PDB entry 8RC2 | electron microscopy, 3.10 A resolution | chains C and I of the 11 polymer chains in the assembly

[Chain C]
Molecule: CRISPR type AFERR-associated protein Csf2
From: Klebsiella pneumoniae
Notes: engineered mutation(s): 6xHis-tag
Reference sequence: A0A333ESG5 (A0A333ESG5_KLEPN); residues 1-343 here = UniProt positions 1-343
Amino-acid sequence (350 residues; numbered 1 to 350; the number before each row is that of its first residue):
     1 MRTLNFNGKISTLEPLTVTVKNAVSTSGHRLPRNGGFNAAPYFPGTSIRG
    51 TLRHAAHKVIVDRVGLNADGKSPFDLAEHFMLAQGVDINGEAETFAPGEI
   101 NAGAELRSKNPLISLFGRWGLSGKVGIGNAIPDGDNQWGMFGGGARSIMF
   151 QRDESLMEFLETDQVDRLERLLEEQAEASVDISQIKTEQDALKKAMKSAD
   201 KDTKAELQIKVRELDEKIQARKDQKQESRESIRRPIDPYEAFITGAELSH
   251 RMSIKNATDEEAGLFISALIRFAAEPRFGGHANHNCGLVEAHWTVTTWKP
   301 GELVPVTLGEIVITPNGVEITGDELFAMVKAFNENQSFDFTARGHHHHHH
Not modelled in the structure: 342-350
Sequence notes: expression tag (344-350)

[Chain I]
Molecule: Target Strand (TS)-DNA
Sequence (60 nucleotides; row label = number of the first residue in the row; numbers below 1 keep their minus sign (DC-48 is residue -48)):
   -48 CCCTCCCTCCAGCTTCCGAGACCCTTCGGGAGGTGCATCCCGGTCTCGCT
     2 TGGCCTCCTC
Not modelled in the structure: -48 to -30, 10-11

[Chain C / chain I interface]
Pairs across the interface (24; chain C residue first):
  Lys21(C) - DC-13(I)  base contact
  Thr94(C) - DC-9(I)  base contact
  Phe95(C) - DC-9(I)  base contact
  Phe95(C) - DC-8(I)  base contact
  Trp119(C) - DC-10(I)  base contact
  Trp119(C) - DC-9(I)  base contact
  Ala145(C) - DG-19(I)  base contact
  Arg146(C) - DG-17(I)  base contact
  Gln175(C) - DG-19(I)  hydrogen bond to the phosphate
  Ser179(C) - DG-19(I)  phosphate contact
  Ser179(C) - DA-18(I)  phosphate contact
  Lys186(C) - DG-17(I)  salt bridge to the phosphate
  Lys222(C) - DG-17(I)  phosphate contact
  Glu230(C) - DG-17(I)  sugar contact
  Glu230(C) - DG-16(I)  sugar contact
  Ser231(C) - DA-18(I)  hydrogen bond to the phosphate
  Arg233(C) - DG-20(I)  phosphate contact
  Arg233(C) - DG-19(I)  salt bridge to the phosphate
  Arg233(C) - DA-18(I)  phosphate contact
  Arg234(C) - DA-18(I)  sugar contact
  Arg234(C) - DG-17(I)  hydrogen bond to the sugar
  Pro235(C) - DG-19(I)  base contact
  Pro235(C) - DA-18(I)  base contact
  Asp237(C) - DA-18(I)  base contact
Also at the interface, not in a pair above, chain C (19 interface residues in all): Ala176, Gln219, Ile236
Also at the interface, not in a pair above, chain I (10 interface residues in all): DA-12

[Overview]
Chain C and chain I form an interface of 19 and 10 residues respectively; the contacts include 3 hydrogen
bonds and 2 salt bridges. Polar pairs include Arg234(C)-DG-17(I), Gln175(C)-DG-19(I) and Ser231(C)-DA-18(I).
Chain C is CRISPR type AFERR-associated protein Csf2 (Klebsiella pneumoniae) and chain I is Target Strand
(TS)-DNA; the structure, DNA bound type IV-A3 CRISPR effector complex from K. pneumoniae, was determined by
electron microscopy (same publication as 8RC3, 8RFJ, 8S35, 8S36 and 8S37).
